Entry 3AF2 (X-ray diffraction, 2.30 A resolution); this record covers chain A.

== Chain A ==
Name: Pantothenate kinase
From: Mycobacterium tuberculosis
Notes: EC 2.7.1.33
UniProt: P63810 (COAA_MYCTU); residue numbers follow UniProt; this construct covers 1-312
Chain sequence (312 residues; each row starts with the number of its first residue):
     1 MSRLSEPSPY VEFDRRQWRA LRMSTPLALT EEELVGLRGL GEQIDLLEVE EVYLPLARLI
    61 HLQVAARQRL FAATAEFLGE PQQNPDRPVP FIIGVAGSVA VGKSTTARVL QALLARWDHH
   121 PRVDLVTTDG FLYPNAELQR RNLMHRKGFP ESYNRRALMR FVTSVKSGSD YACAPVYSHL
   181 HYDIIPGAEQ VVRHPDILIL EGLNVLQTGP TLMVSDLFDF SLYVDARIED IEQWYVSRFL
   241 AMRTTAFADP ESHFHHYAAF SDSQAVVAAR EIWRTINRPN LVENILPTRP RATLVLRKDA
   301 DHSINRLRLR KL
Not modelled in the structure: 1-5
Residues lining bound ligands: AMP-PCP (ACP; phosphomethylphosphonic acid adenylate ester): G39, L40, E42, V99, A100, V101, G102, K103, S104, T105, R108, H179, Y235, R238, F239, M242, F247, F254

== Overview ==
Chain A binds AMP-PCP.
Chain A is Pantothenate kinase (Mycobacterium tuberculosis); the structure, Pantothenate kinase from
Mycobacterium tuberculosis (MtPanK) in complex with AMPPCP, was determined by X-ray diffraction (same
publication as 3AEZ, 3AF0, 3AF1, 3AF3 and 3AF4).
